PDB entry 4X65 | X-ray diffraction, 3.35 A resolution | chains A and P of the 23 polymer chains in the assembly

== Chain A ==
Molecule: 16S rRNA
Organism: Thermus thermophilus HB8
Sequence (1522 nucleotides; numbered 0 to 1544 plus 19 insertion-coded residues; 42 numbers in that range are skipped by the numbering (no residue carries them; nothing is unmodelled there); the number before each row is that of its first residue; a row labelled like 190A-190L holds insertion residues (190A, then the next letters in order); numbering starts at 0):
     0 UUUGUUGGAG AGUUUGAUCC UGGCUCAGGG UGAACGCUGG CGGCGUGCCU AAGACAUGCA
    60 AGUCGUGCGG G
    73 CCGCGGGGUU UU
    88 ACUCCG
    95 UGGUC
   101 AGCGGCGGAC GGGUGAGUAA CGCGUGGGU
  129A G
   130 ACCUACCCGG AAGAGGGGGA CAACCCGGGG AAACUCGGGC UAAUCCCCCA UGUGGACCCG
   190 C
190A-190L CCCUUGGGGUGU
   191 GUCCAAAGGG CUUU
   216 GCCCGCUUCC GGAUGGGCCC GCGUCCCAUC AGCUAGUUGG UGGGGUAAUG GCCCACCAAG
   276 GCGACGACGG GUAGCCGGUC UGAGAGGAUG GCCGGCCACA GGGGCACUGA GACACGGGCC
   336 CCACUCCUAC GGGAGGCAGC AGUUAGGAAU CUUCCGCAAU GGGCGCAAGC CUGACGGAGC
   396 GACGCCGCUU GGAGGAAGAA GCCCUUCGGG GUGUAAACUC CUGAA
   442 CCCGGGACGA AACCCCCGAC GA
   474 GGGGACUGAC GGUACCGGG
   494 GUAAUAGCGC CGGCCAACUC CGUGCCAGCA GCCGCGGUAA UACGGAGGGC GCGAGCGUUA
   554 CCCGGAUUCA CUGGGCGUAA AGGGCGUGUA GGCGGCCUGG GGCGUCCCAU GUGAAAGACC
   614 ACGGCUCAAC CGUGGGGGAG CGUGGGAUAC GCUCAGGCUA GACGGUGGGA GAGGGUGGUG
   674 GAAUUCCCGG AGUAGCGGUG AAAUGCGCAG AUACCGGGAG GAACGCCGAU GGCGAAGGCA
   734 GCCACCUGGU CCACCCGUGA CGCUGAGGCG CGAAAGCGUG GGGAGCAAAC CGGAUUAGAU
   794 ACCCGGGUAG UCCACGCCCU AAACGAUGCG CGCUAGGUCU CUGGGUCU
   848 CCUGGGGGCC GAAGCUAACG CGUUAAGCGC GCCGCCUGGG GAGUACGGCC GCAAGGCUGA
   908 AACUCAAAGG AAUUGACGGG GGCCCGCACA AGCGGUGGAG CAUGUGGUUU AAUUCGAAGX
   968 AACGCGAAGA ACCUUACCAG GCCUUGACAU GCUAGG
 1003A G
  1004 AACCCGGGUG AAAGCCUGGG GUGCCCC
1030A-1030D GCGA
  1031 GGGGAGCCCU AGCACAGGUG CUGCAUGGCC GUCGUCAGCU CGUGCCGUGA GGUGUUGGGU
  1091 UAAGUCCCGC AACGAGCGCA ACCCCCGCCG UUAGUUGCCA GCGGUUCGGC CGGGCACUCU
  1151 AACGGGACUG CCCGCGAAA
  1171 GCGGGAGGAA GGAGGGGACG ACGUCUGGUC AGCAUGGCCC UUACGGCCUG GGCGACACAC
  1231 GUGCUACAAU GCCCACUACA AAGCGAUGCC ACCCGGCAAC GGGGAGCUAA UCGCAAAAAG
  1291 GUGGGCCCAG UUCGGAUUGG GGUCUGCAAC CCGACCCCAU GAAGCCGGAA UCGCUAGUAA
  1351 UCGCGGAUCA G
 1361A C
  1362 CAUGCCGCGG UGAAUACGUU CCCGGGCCUU GUACACACXG CCXGUXACGC CAUGGGAGCG
  1422 GGCUCUACCC GAAGUCGCCG GG
  1446 AGCCUACGGG
  1459 CAGGCGCCGA GGGUAGGGCC CGUGACUGGG GCGAAGUCGU AACAAGGUAG CUGUACCGGA
  1519 AGGUGCGGCU GGAUCCACUC CUUUCU
Disordered / not traced: 0-4, 1534-1538
Modified residues: PSU (pseudouridine-5'-monophosphate) at position 516, 7MG (7N-methyl-8-hydroguanosine-5'-monophosphate) at position 527, M2G (N2-dimethylguanosine-5'-monophosphate) at position 966, 5MC (5-methylcytidine-5'-monophosphate) at position 967, 2MG (2N-methylguanosine-5'-monophosphate) at position 1207, 5MC (5-methylcytidine-5'-monophosphate) at position 1400, 4OC (4n,o2'-methylcytidine-5'-monophosphate) at position 1402, 5MC (5-methylcytidine-5'-monophosphate) at position 1404, 5MC (5-methylcytidine-5'-monophosphate) at position 1407, UR3 (3-methyluridine-5'-monophoshate) at position 1498, MA6 (6N-dimethyladenosine-5'-monophoshate) at position 1518, MA6 (6N-dimethyladenosine-5'-monophoshate) at position 1519, PSU (pseudouridine-5'-monophosphate) at position 1540, PSU (pseudouridine-5'-monophosphate) at position 1541
Construct notes: conflict C1534 (A132811 in 55771382), A1535 (C132812 in 55771382)
Metal / ion sites: Mg2+ site 1: G6 (shared with 1 residue of chain D); Mg2+ site 2 near U12 (its only coordinating residue here); K+ site 1 near U14 (its only coordinating residue here); Mg2+ site 3 near G21 (its only coordinating residue here); Mg2+ site 4: G46, G394; Mg2+ site 5 near C48 (its only coordinating residue here); Mg2+ site 6 near A53 (its only coordinating residue here); Mg2+ site 7: G61, U62; Mg2+ site 8: G70, U98; Mg2+ site 9: U83, C1543; Mg2+ site 10 near G107 (its only coordinating residue here); Mg2+ site 11 near A109 (its only coordinating residue here); 101 more Mg2+ sites not listed; 20 more K+ sites not listed
Ligand contacts:
  - paromomycin (PAR), molecule 1: G31, C47, C48, A50, A51, G52, A53, G113, U114, G115, A353, C355, A356, U358, U359, A360, G361, U365, C366
  - paromomycin (PAR), molecule 2: G567, G568, C569, G570, G575, G821, C822, C862, U863, G874, C875, C879
  - paromomycin (PAR), molecule 3: G610, A611, C613, A614, A622, C623, C624, G625, U626
  - paromomycin (PAR), molecule 4: G661, G662, A663, G664, A665, G666, G667, U740, G741, G742, U743
  - paromomycin (PAR), molecule 5: U669, G670, G671, U672, G673, G714, A715, A716, C717, C805, C806
  - paromomycin (PAR), molecule 6: 5MC_1404, G1405, U1406, 5MC_1407, A1408, C1409, G1489, C1490, G1491, A1492, A1493, G1494, U1495, C1496

== Chain P ==
Name: 30S ribosomal protein S16
Organism: Thermus thermophilus (strain HB8 / ATCC 27634 / DSM 579)
UniProtKB: Q5SJH3 (RS16_THET8); residues 1-84 here = UniProt positions 1-84
Amino-acid sequence (84 residues; each row starts with the number of its first residue):
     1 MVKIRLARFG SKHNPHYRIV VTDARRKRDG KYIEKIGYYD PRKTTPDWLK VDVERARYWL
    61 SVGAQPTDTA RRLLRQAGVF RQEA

== How chain A and chain P interact ==
Residue-residue contacts - 91 pairs, chain A then chain P:
  C43(A) - Lys12(P)  phosphate contact
  C43(A) - His13(P)  phosphate contact
  G44(A) - Lys12(P)  salt bridge to the phosphate
  C110(A) - Arg25(P)  hydrogen bond to the sugar
  G111(A) - Arg25(P)  sugar contact
  G112(A) - Lys27(P)  salt bridge to the phosphate
  A134(A) - Met1(P)  base contact
  A134(A) - Arg25(P)  base contact
  C135(A) - Met1(P)  hydrogen bond to the base
  C136(A) - Met1(P)  sugar contact
  C136(A) - Gly63(P)  hydrogen bond to the sugar
  C136(A) - Gln65(P)  hydrogen bond to the sugar
  C137(A) - Ser61(P)  hydrogen bond to the sugar
  C137(A) - Gly63(P)  sugar contact
  G227(A) - Val62(P)  hydrogen bond to the base
  A228(A) - Val2(P)  sugar contact
  A228(A) - Tyr58(P)  sugar contact
  A228(A) - Trp59(P)  sugar contact
  U229(A) - Val2(P)  sugar contact
  U229(A) - Asp23(P)  hydrogen bond to the sugar
  U229(A) - Ile33(P)  phosphate contact
  U229(A) - Trp59(P)  phosphate contact
  G230(A) - Asp23(P)  sugar contact
  G230(A) - Arg25(P)  sugar contact
  G309(A) - Lys27(P)  phosphate contact
  G309(A) - Gly30(P)  phosphate contact
  G310(A) - Arg26(P)  phosphate contact
  G310(A) - Lys27(P)  salt bridge to the phosphate
  G310(A) - Gly30(P)  phosphate contact
  G310(A) - Lys31(P)  hydrogen bond to the sugar
  C311(A) - Arg26(P)  salt bridge to the phosphate
  A374(A) - Tyr17(P)  hydrogen bond to the sugar
  U375(A) - Leu6(P)  hydrogen bond to the sugar
  U375(A) - Tyr17(P)  hydrogen bond to the sugar
  U375(A) - Arg28(P)  hydrogen bond to the base
  U375(A) - Thr69(P)  hydrogen bond to the phosphate
  G376(A) - Arg5(P)  hydrogen bond to the phosphate
  G376(A) - Leu6(P)  hydrogen bond to the phosphate
  G376(A) - Arg28(P)  sugar contact
  G376(A) - Thr67(P)  hydrogen bond to the phosphate
  G377(A) - Lys3(P)  salt bridge to the phosphate
  G377(A) - Arg5(P)  salt bridge to the phosphate
  G377(A) - Ala24(P)  sugar contact
  C390(A) - Arg28(P)  hydrogen bond to the phosphate
  G391(A) - Arg8(P)  phosphate contact
  G391(A) - Arg28(P)  salt bridge to the phosphate
  G392(A) - Arg8(P)  salt bridge to the phosphate
  G392(A) - Lys12(P)  phosphate contact
  G392(A) - His13(P)  salt bridge to the phosphate
  A393(A) - Lys12(P)  salt bridge to the phosphate
  A393(A) - His13(P)  salt bridge to the phosphate
  C449(A) - Arg42(P)  base contact
  G450(A) - Pro15(P)  sugar contact
  G450(A) - Pro41(P)  sugar contact
  G450(A) - Lys43(P)  salt bridge to the phosphate
  A452(A) - Lys43(P)  salt bridge to the phosphate
  A452(A) - Arg72(P)  phosphate contact
  A453(A) - Asp68(P)  hydrogen bond to the sugar
  A453(A) - Arg72(P)  sugar contact
  C454(A) - Asp68(P)  sugar contact
  G462(A) - Gln82(P)  hydrogen bond to the base
  A463(A) - Arg75(P)  salt bridge to the phosphate
  A463(A) - Phe80(P)  sugar contact
  A463(A) - Arg81(P)  sugar contact
  A463(A) - Gln82(P)  hydrogen bond to the sugar
  A463(A) - Glu83(P)  hydrogen bond to the sugar
  G474(A) - Arg75(P)  salt bridge to the phosphate
  G474(A) - Arg81(P)  salt bridge to the phosphate
  G474(A) - Glu83(P)  sugar contact
  A607(A) - Lys31(P)  base contact
  A608(A) - Arg18(P)  hydrogen bond to the phosphate
  A608(A) - Tyr32(P)  hydrogen bond to the sugar
  A609(A) - Arg18(P)  salt bridge to the phosphate
  G616(A) - Thr45(P)  sugar contact
  G617(A) - Asn14(P)  base contact
  G617(A) - Thr44(P)  sugar contact
  G617(A) - Thr45(P)  sugar contact
  C623(A) - Ser11(P)  sugar contact
  C624(A) - Phe9(P)  phosphate contact
  C624(A) - Gly10(P)  phosphate contact
  C624(A) - Ser11(P)  sugar contact
  C624(A) - Asn14(P)  hydrogen bond to the sugar
  C624(A) - His16(P)  sugar contact
  G625(A) - Phe9(P)  phosphate contact
  G625(A) - Gly10(P)  phosphate contact
  G625(A) - His16(P)  sugar contact
  U626(A) - Arg18(P)  salt bridge to the phosphate
  U626(A) - Lys35(P)  salt bridge to the phosphate
  U626(A) - Tyr38(P)  phosphate contact
  G627(A) - Lys35(P)  salt bridge to the phosphate
  G627(A) - Lys50(P)  salt bridge to the phosphate
Other interface residues (no listed pair), chain A (47 interface residues in all): G231, A325, G378, G475, C483
Other interface residues (no listed pair), chain P (51 interface residues in all): Asp29, Tyr39

== Overview ==
47 residues of chain A face 51 of chain P across their interface; the contacts include 24 hydrogen bonds and
21 salt bridges. Among the polar pairs are C135(A)-Met1(P), G227(A)-Val62(P) and U375(A)-Arg28(P). Ligands of
chain A: 6 copies of paromomycin.
Here chain A is 16S rRNA (Thermus thermophilus HB8) and chain P is 30S ribosomal protein S16 (Thermus
thermophilus (strain HB8 / ATCC 27634 / DSM 579)). Entry 4X65 (Crystal Structure of 30S ribosomal subunit from
Thermus thermophilus) was determined by X-ray diffraction (same publication as 4X62, 4X64 and 4X66).
